PDB entry 9B3F | electron microscopy, 3.54 A resolution | chains D and E of the 5 polymer chains in the assembly

[Chain D (and E)]
Protein: NAP1 isoform 1
Organism: Saccharomyces cerevisiae
Notes: chain E of this document is another copy of the same molecule, construct and numbering; everything in this record applies to it too
Reference sequence: A0A8H4BY55 (A0A8H4BY55_YEASX); residue numbers follow UniProt; this construct covers 74-365
Sequence (313 residues; each row starts with the number of its first residue):
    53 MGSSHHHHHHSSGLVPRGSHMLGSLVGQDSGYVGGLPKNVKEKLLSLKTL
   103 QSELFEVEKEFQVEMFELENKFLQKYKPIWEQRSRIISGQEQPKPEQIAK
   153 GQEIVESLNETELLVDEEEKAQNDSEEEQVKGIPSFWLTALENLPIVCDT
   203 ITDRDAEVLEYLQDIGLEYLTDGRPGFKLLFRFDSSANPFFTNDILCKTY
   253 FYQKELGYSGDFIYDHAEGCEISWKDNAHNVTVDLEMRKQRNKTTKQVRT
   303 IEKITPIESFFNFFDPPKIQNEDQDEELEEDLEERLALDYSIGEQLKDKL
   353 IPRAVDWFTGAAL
Not modelled in the structure: 53-80 (chain E: 53-82)
Sequence notes: initiating methionine (53); expression tag (54-73)
What the authors report for this chain:
  - mutagenesis - E194A/D201A/D205A: unchanged binding to KAP114 isoform 1

[Chain D / chain E interface]
Pairs across the interface (137; chain D residue first):
  Val85(D) - Glu164(E)
  Gly86(D) - Glu171(E)
  Pro89(D) - Gln174(E)
  Lys90(D) - Val167(E)
  Lys90(D) - Glu171(E)
  Lys90(D) - Gln174(E)  hydrogen bond (backbone-side chain)
  Asn91(D) - Gln144(E)
  Asn91(D) - Glu179(E)  hydrogen bond
  Val92(D) - Ile185(E)  hydrophobic
  Lys93(D) - Glu164(E)  hydrogen bond (side chain-backbone)
  Lys93(D) - Leu165(E)
  Lys93(D) - Leu166(E)  hydrogen bond (side chain-backbone)
  Lys93(D) - Glu171(E)  salt bridge
  Glu94(D) - Ile150(E)
  Lys95(D) - Gln144(E)
  Lys95(D) - Pro145(E)
  Lys95(D) - Lys183(E)  hydrogen bond (side chain-backbone)
  Leu96(D) - Phe188(E)  hydrophobic
  Leu96(D) - Val357(E)
  Leu96(D) - Phe360(E)  hydrophobic
  Leu97(D) - Ile150(E)  hydrophobic
  Leu97(D) - Gly153(E)
  Leu97(D) - Gln154(E)
  Leu97(D) - Val157(E)  hydrophobic
  Ser98(D) - Pro145(E)
  Ser98(D) - Gln149(E)
  Leu99(D) - Arg135(E)
  Leu99(D) - Ile138(E)  hydrophobic
  Leu99(D) - Phe188(E)  hydrophobic
  Leu99(D) - Val357(E)
  Lys100(D) - Ile156(E)
  Lys100(D) - Glu162(E)  salt bridge
  Lys100(D) - Leu165(E)
  Lys100(D) - Val357(E)
  Lys100(D) - Asp358(E)  salt bridge
  Lys100(D) - Thr361(E)
  Thr101(D) - Gln149(E)  hydrogen bond (side chain-backbone)
  Thr101(D) - Lys152(E)
  Thr101(D) - Gly153(E)  hydrogen bond (side chain-backbone)
  Thr101(D) - Ile156(E)
  Leu102(D) - Ile131(E)
  Leu102(D) - Gln134(E)
  Leu102(D) - Arg135(E)
  Gln103(D) - Val357(E)
  Gln103(D) - Asp358(E)  hydrogen bond
  Ser104(D) - Ile156(E)
  Leu106(D) - Tyr128(E)  hydrophobic
  Leu106(D) - Ile131(E)
  Leu106(D) - Trp132(E)
  Leu106(D) - Pro354(E)
  Leu106(D) - Arg355(E)
  Phe107(D) - Arg355(E)
  Val109(D) - Phe124(E)
  Val109(D) - Tyr128(E)  hydrophobic
  Glu110(D) - Tyr128(E)
  Glu110(D) - Arg355(E)  salt bridge
  Glu112(D) - Phe124(E)
  Glu112(D) - Lys127(E)  salt bridge
  Phe113(D) - Phe124(E)
  Glu116(D) - Leu120(E)
  Glu116(D) - Phe124(E)
  Met117(D) - Met117(E)  hydrophobic
  Met117(D) - Leu120(E)  hydrophobic
  Met117(D) - Glu121(E)
  Leu120(D) - Glu116(E)
  Leu120(D) - Met117(E)  hydrophobic
  Glu121(D) - Phe113(E)
  Phe124(D) - Val109(E)
  Phe124(D) - Glu112(E)
  Phe124(D) - Phe113(E)  hydrophobic
  Phe124(D) - Glu116(E)
  Tyr128(D) - Leu106(E)  hydrophobic
  Tyr128(D) - Val109(E)  hydrophobic
  Tyr128(D) - Phe113(E)
  Ile131(D) - Leu102(E)
  Ile131(D) - Glu105(E)
  Ile131(D) - Leu106(E)
  Trp132(D) - Leu106(E)
  Gln134(D) - Leu102(E)
  Arg135(D) - Leu99(E)
  Arg135(D) - Leu102(E)
  Ile138(D) - Lys95(E)
  Ile138(D) - Ser98(E)
  Ile138(D) - Leu99(E)  hydrophobic
  Gly141(D) - Lys95(E)
  Gln144(D) - Lys95(E)  hydrogen bond
  Pro145(D) - Glu94(E)
  Pro145(D) - Lys95(E)
  Pro145(D) - Ser98(E)
  Gln149(D) - Thr101(E)  hydrogen bond (backbone-side chain)
  Ile150(D) - Glu94(E)
  Lys152(D) - Thr101(E)
  Gly153(D) - Leu97(E)
  Gly153(D) - Thr101(E)  hydrogen bond (backbone-side chain)
  Gln154(D) - Leu97(E)
  Ile156(D) - Lys100(E)
  Ile156(D) - Thr101(E)
  Ile156(D) - Ser104(E)
  Val157(D) - Leu97(E)  hydrophobic
  Glu164(D) - Gly83(E)  hydrogen bond (side chain-backbone)
  Glu164(D) - Val85(E)
  Glu164(D) - Gly86(E)  hydrogen bond (side chain-backbone)
  Glu164(D) - Lys93(E)
  Leu165(D) - Lys93(E)
  Leu165(D) - Leu96(E)  hydrophobic
  Leu165(D) - Leu97(E)  hydrophobic
  Leu165(D) - Lys100(E)
  Leu166(D) - Lys93(E)  hydrogen bond (backbone-side chain)
  Val167(D) - Lys90(E)
  Val167(D) - Lys93(E)
  Val167(D) - Glu94(E)
  Asp168(D) - Lys93(E)  salt bridge
  Glu171(D) - Leu88(E)
  Glu171(D) - Pro89(E)
  Glu171(D) - Lys90(E)  hydrogen bond (backbone-side chain)
  Glu171(D) - Lys93(E)  salt bridge
  Lys172(D) - Lys90(E)
  Gln174(D) - Pro89(E)
  Gln174(D) - Lys90(E)  hydrogen bond (backbone-side chain)
  Glu179(D) - Pro89(E)
  Glu179(D) - Lys90(E)  salt bridge
  Glu179(D) - Asn91(E)  hydrogen bond (side chain-backbone)
  Tyr260(D) - Arg355(E)  hydrogen bond (backbone-side chain)
  Tyr260(D) - Asp358(E)  hydrogen bond
  Ser261(D) - Arg355(E)
  Gly262(D) - Arg355(E)
  Pro354(D) - Leu106(E)
  Arg355(D) - Phe107(E)
  Arg355(D) - Glu110(E)  salt bridge
  Arg355(D) - Tyr260(E)
  Arg355(D) - Ser261(E)
  Arg355(D) - Gly262(E)
  Val357(D) - Leu99(E)  hydrophobic
  Asp358(D) - Lys100(E)  salt bridge
  Asp358(D) - Gln103(E)  hydrogen bond
  Asp358(D) - Tyr260(E)  hydrogen bond
  Ala364(D) - Tyr260(E)
Other interface residues (no listed pair), chain D (75 interface residues in all): Leu88, Glu105, Lys127, Ile139, Glu143, Asn175, Glu180, Val182, Ile185, Phe188, Phe360, Thr361, Ala363
Other interface residues (no listed pair), chain E (72 interface residues in all): Ile139, Leu160, Lys172, Ala356, Ala364

[In short]
Chain D and chain E form an interface of 75 and 72 residues respectively; the contacts include 21 hydrogen
bonds and 10 salt bridges. Among the polar pairs are Lys93(D)-Glu171(E), Lys100(D)-Glu162(E) and
Lys100(D)-Asp358(E). From the paper: E194A/D201A/D205A of chain D leave binding to KAP114 isoform 1 unchanged.
Both chains are NAP1 isoform 1 (Saccharomyces cerevisiae). Entry 9B3F (Cryo-EM structure of yeast
(Nap1)2-H2A-H2B-Kap114) was determined by electron microscopy together with 9B23, 9B31 and 9B3I from the same
study.
